9GEF - chains B and H of the 6 polymer chains in the assembly; structure by X-ray diffraction, 2.62 A resolution.

Chain B:
Protein: DNA topoisomerase (ATP-hydrolyzing), DNA topoisomerase 4
Organism: Streptococcus pneumoniae
Notes: EC 5.6.2.2
Chain sequence (723 residues; numbered 411 to 1485; 352 numbers in that range are skipped by the numbering (no residue carries them; nothing is unmodelled there); the number before each row is that of its first residue):
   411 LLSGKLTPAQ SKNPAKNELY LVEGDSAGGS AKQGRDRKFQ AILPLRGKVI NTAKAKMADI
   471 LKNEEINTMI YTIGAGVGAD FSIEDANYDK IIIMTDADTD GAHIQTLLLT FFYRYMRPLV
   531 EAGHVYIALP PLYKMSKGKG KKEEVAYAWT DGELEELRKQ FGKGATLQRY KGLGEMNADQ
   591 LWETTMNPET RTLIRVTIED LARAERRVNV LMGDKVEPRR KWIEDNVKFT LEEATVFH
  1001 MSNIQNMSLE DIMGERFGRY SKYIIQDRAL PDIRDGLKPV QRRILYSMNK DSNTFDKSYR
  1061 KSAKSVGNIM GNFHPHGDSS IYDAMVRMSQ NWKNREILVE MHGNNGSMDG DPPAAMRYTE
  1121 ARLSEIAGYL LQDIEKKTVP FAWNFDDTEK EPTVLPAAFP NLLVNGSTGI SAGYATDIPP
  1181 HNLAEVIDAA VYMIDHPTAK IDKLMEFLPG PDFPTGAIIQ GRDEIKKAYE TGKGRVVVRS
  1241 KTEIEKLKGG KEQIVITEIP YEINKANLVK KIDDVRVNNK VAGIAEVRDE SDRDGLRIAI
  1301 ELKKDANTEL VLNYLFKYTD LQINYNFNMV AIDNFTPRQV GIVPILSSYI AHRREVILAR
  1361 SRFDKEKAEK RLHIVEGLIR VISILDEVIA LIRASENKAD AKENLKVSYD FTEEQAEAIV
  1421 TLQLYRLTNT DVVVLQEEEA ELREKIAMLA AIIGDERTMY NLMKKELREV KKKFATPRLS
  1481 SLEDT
Metal / ion sites: K+ site 1: Asp495, Asn497; Mg2+: Asp506, Asp508; K+ site 2: Asn587 (shared with 3 residues of chain A); K+ site 3: Met1101, Gly1103, Asn1105 (shared with 1 residue of chain A); K+ site 4: Phe1316, Lys1317, Thr1319, Gln1322; K+ site 5 near Glu1396 (its only coordinating residue here)
Small-molecule neighbours: delafloxacin (TE9): Leu412, Gly434, Asp435, Leu455, Arg456, Gly457, Ser1079

Chain H:
Molecule: 11-nt DNA strand
Sequence (11 nucleotides; row label = number of the first residue in the row):
     1 AACCGTATTA C

How chain B and chain H interact:
Residue-residue contacts (38; chain B residue first):
  Leu412(B) - DC4(H)  sugar contact
  Arg456(B) - DG5(H)  hydrogen bond to the base
  Gly457(B) - DG5(H)  base contact
  Lys458(B) - DG5(H)  base contact
  Lys458(B) - DT6(H)  base contact
  Lys458(B) - DA7(H)  sugar contact
  Val459(B) - DA7(H)  sugar contact
  Ile460(B) - DT6(H)  phosphate contact
  Ile460(B) - DA7(H)  phosphate contact
  Asn461(B) - DA7(H)  hydrogen bond to the phosphate
  Asn461(B) - DT8(H)  hydrogen bond to the phosphate
  Lys464(B) - DT8(H)  salt bridge to the phosphate
  Lys464(B) - DT9(H)  salt bridge to the phosphate
  His513(B) - DA7(H)  hydrogen bond to the phosphate
  His513(B) - DT8(H)  salt bridge to the phosphate
  Leu517(B) - DA7(H)  phosphate contact
  Val626(B) - DT9(H)  phosphate contact
  Val626(B) - DA10(H)  phosphate contact
  Arg629(B) - DT9(H)  salt bridge to the phosphate
  Arg630(B) - DA10(H)  salt bridge to the phosphate
  Phe1017(B) - DT8(H)  phosphate contact
  Pro1112(B) - DA2(H)  phosphate contact
  Arg1117(B) - DA1(H)  sugar contact
  Tyr1118(B) - DA1(H)  hydrogen bond to the phosphate
  Ile1170(B) - DT8(H)  base contact
  Ile1170(B) - DT9(H)  sugar contact
  Ser1171(B) - DT8(H)  sugar contact
  Ser1171(B) - DT9(H)  sugar contact
  Ala1172(B) - DT8(H)  phosphate contact
  Ala1172(B) - DT9(H)  phosphate contact
  Gly1173(B) - DT8(H)  phosphate contact
  Gly1173(B) - DT9(H)  hydrogen bond to the phosphate
  Tyr1174(B) - DT9(H)  sugar contact
  Ala1175(B) - DT9(H)  sugar contact
  Lys1233(B) - DC11(H)  salt bridge to the phosphate
  Arg1235(B) - DC11(H)  hydrogen bond to the phosphate
  Asn1326(B) - DC11(H)  sugar contact
  Asn1328(B) - DA10(H)  sugar contact
Other interface residues (no listed pair), chain B (28 interface residues in all): Asn473

In short:
The interface between chain B and chain H involves 28 residues on one side and 10 on the other, with 7
hydrogen bonds and 6 salt bridges. Polar pairs include Arg456(B)-DG5(H), Asn461(B)-DA7(H) and
Asn461(B)-DT8(H). Ligands of chain B: delafloxacin.
Here chain B is DNA topoisomerase (ATP-hydrolyzing), DNA topoisomerase 4 (Streptococcus pneumoniae) and chain
H is an 11-nt DNA strand. Entry 9GEF (Experimental localization of metal-binding sites reveals the role of
metal ions in the delafloxacin-stabilized Streptococcus pneumoniae ...) was determined by X-ray diffraction.
